6KQH - chains F and H of the 9 polymer chains in the assembly; structure by X-ray diffraction, 3.18 A resolution.

Chain F:
Molecule: RNA polymerase sigma factor SigA
Source organism: Thermus thermophilus (strain HB8 / ATCC 27634 / DSM 579)
UniProt: Q5SKW1 (Q5SKW1_THET8); residues 1-423 here = UniProt positions 1-423
Chain sequence (443 residues; numbered -19 to 423; the number before each row is that of its first residue; numbers below 1 keep their minus sign (Met-19 is residue -19)):
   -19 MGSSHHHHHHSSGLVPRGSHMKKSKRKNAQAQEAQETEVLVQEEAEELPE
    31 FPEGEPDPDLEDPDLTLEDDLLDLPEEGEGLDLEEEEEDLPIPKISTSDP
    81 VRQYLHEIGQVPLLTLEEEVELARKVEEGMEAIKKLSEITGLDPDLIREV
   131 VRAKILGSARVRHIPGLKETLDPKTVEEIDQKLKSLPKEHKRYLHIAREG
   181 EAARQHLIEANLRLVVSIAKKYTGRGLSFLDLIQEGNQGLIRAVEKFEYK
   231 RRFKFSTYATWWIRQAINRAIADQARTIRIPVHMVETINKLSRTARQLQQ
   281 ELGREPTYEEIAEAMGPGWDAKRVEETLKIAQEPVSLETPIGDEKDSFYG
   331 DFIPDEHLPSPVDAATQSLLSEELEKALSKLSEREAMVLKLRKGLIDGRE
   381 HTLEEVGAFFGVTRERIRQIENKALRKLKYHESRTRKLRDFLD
Unresolved in the structure: -19 to 77, 320-328
Sequence notes: initiating methionine (-19); expression tag (-18 to 0)
Bound ions: Mg2+: Ala292, Gly296

Chain H:
Molecule: 27-nt DNA strand
Sequence (27 nucleotides; row label = number of the first residue in the row):
     1 TATAATGGGAGCTGTCACGGATGCAGG
Unresolved in the structure: 25-27

How chain F and chain H interact:
Pairs across the interface - 42 pairs, chain F then chain H:
  Asp79(F) - DG8(H)  hydrogen bond to the base
  Val81(F) - DG8(H)  base contact
  Arg82(F) - DG8(H)  hydrogen bond to the base
  Arg82(F) - DG9(H)  base contact
  Leu85(F) - DG7(H)  base contact
  Leu85(F) - DG8(H)  base contact
  His86(F) - DG7(H)  base contact
  Gly89(F) - DG7(H)  base contact
  Leu93(F) - DT6(H)  base contact
  Ala190(F) - DT6(H)  base contact
  Asn191(F) - DT6(H)  hydrogen bond to the base
  Arg193(F) - DT6(H)  hydrogen bond to the base
  Arg193(F) - DG7(H)  hydrogen bond to the base
  Leu194(F) - DA5(H)  sugar contact
  Leu194(F) - DT6(H)  hydrogen bond to the base
  Val196(F) - DG8(H)  sugar contact
  Ser197(F) - DT6(H)  sugar contact
  Lys200(F) - DG8(H)  salt bridge to the phosphate
  Lys200(F) - DG9(H)  phosphate contact
  Phe209(F) - DG8(H)  sugar contact
  Lys226(F) - DT1(H)  base contact
  Lys226(F) - DA2(H)  base contact
  Phe227(F) - DA2(H)  base contact
  Glu228(F) - DA2(H)  base contact
  Arg231(F) - DA2(H)  base contact
  Arg232(F) - DA4(H)  phosphate contact
  Phe233(F) - DA2(H)  base contact
  Phe233(F) - DT3(H)  sugar contact
  Phe233(F) - DA4(H)  phosphate contact
  Lys234(F) - DA4(H)  hydrogen bond to the phosphate
  Lys234(F) - DA5(H)  salt bridge to the phosphate
  Ser236(F) - DA4(H)  sugar contact
  Ser236(F) - DA5(H)  hydrogen bond to the phosphate
  Ser236(F) - DT6(H)  base contact
  Thr237(F) - DA2(H)  phosphate contact
  Thr237(F) - DT3(H)  phosphate contact
  Thr237(F) - DA4(H)  hydrogen bond to the phosphate
  Thr237(F) - DA5(H)  base contact
  Tyr238(F) - DT1(H)  base contact
  Tyr238(F) - DA2(H)  base contact
  Thr240(F) - DA5(H)  hydrogen bond to the base
  Trp241(F) - DT1(H)  sugar contact
Interface residues without a listed pair, chain F (31 interface residues in all): Ile88, Leu192, Trp242, Arg244

In short:
Chain F and chain H form an interface of 31 and 9 residues respectively; the contacts include 10 hydrogen
bonds and 2 salt bridges. Among the polar pairs are Asp79(F)-DG8(H), Arg82(F)-DG8(H) and Asn191(F)-DT6(H).
Ala292(F) and Gly296(F) form the Mg2+ site.
Chain F is RNA polymerase sigma factor SigA (Thermus thermophilus (strain HB8 / ATCC 27634 / DSM 579)) and
chain H is a 27-nt DNA strand; the structure, Thermus thermophilus initial transcription complex comprising
sigma A and 5'-OH RNA of 7 nt, was determined by X-ray diffraction, deposited together with 6KQD, 6KQE, 6KQF,
6KQG, 6KQL, 6KQM and 6 further entries.
